Entry 6C4H (electron microscopy, 3.10 A resolution); this record covers chains A and N of the 7 polymer chains in the assembly.

[Chain A]
Molecule: 23S rRNA
Organism: Escherichia coli
Sequence (2904 nucleotides; numbered 1 to 2904; the number before each row is that of its first residue):
     1 GGUUAAGCGA CUAAGCGUAC ACGGUGGAUG CCCUGGCAGU CAGAGGCGAU GAAGGACGUG
    61 CUAAUCUGCG AUAAGCGUCG GUAAGGUGAU AUGAACCGUU AUAACCGGCG AUUUCCGAAU
   121 GGGGAAACCC AGUGUGUUUC GACACACUAU CAUUAACUGA AUCCAUAGGU UAAUGAGGCG
   181 AACCGGGGGA ACUGAAACAU CUAAGUACCC CGAGGAAAAG AAAUCAACCG AGAUUCCCCC
   241 AGUAGCGGCG AGCGAACGGG GAGCAGCCCA GAGCCUGAAU CAGUGUGUGU GUUAGUGGAA
   301 GCGUCUGGAA AGGCGCGCGA UACAGGGUGA CAGCCCCGUA CACAAAAAUG CACAUGCUGU
   361 GAGCUCGAUG AGUAGGGCGG GACACGUGGU AUCCUGUCUG AAUAUGGGGG GACCAUCCUC
   421 CAAGGCUAAA UACUCCUGAC UGACCGAUAG UGAACCAGUA CCGUGAGGGA AAGGCGAAAA
   481 GAACCCCGGC GAGGGGAGUG AAAAAGAACC UGAAACCGUG UACGUACAAG CAGUGGGAGC
   541 ACGCUUAGGC GUGUGACUGC GUACCUUUUG UAUAAUGGGU CAGCGACUUA UAUUCUGUAG
   601 CAAGGUUAAC CGAAUAGGGG AGCCGAAGGG AAACCGAGUC UUAACUGGGC GUUAAGUUGC
   661 AGGGUAUAGA CCCGAAACCC GGUGAUCUAG CCAUGGGCAG GUUGAAGGUU GGGUAACACU
   721 AACUGGAGGA CCGAACCGAC UAAUGUUGAA AAAUUAGCGG AUGACUUGUG GCUGGGGGUG
   781 AAAGGCCAAU CAAACCGGGA GAUAGCUGGU UCUCCCCGAA AGCUAUUUAG GUAGCGCCUC
   841 GUGAAUUCAU CUCCGGGGGU AGAGCACUGU UUCGGCAAGG GGGUCAACCC GACUUACCAA
   901 CCCGAUGCAA ACUGCGAAUA CCGGAGAAUG UUAUCACGGG AGACACACGG CGGGUGCUAA
   961 CGUCCGUCGU GAAGAGGGAA ACAACCCAGA CCGCCAGCUA AGGUCCCAAA GUCAUGGUUA
  1021 AGUGGGAAAC GAUGUGGGAA GGCCCAGACA GCCAGGAUGU UGGCUUAGAA GCAGCCAUCA
  1081 UUUAAAGAAA GCGUAAUAGC UCACUGGUCG AGUCGGCCUG CGCGGAAGAU GUAACGGGGC
  1141 UAAACCAUGC ACCGAAGCUG CGGCAGCGAC GCUUAUGCGU UGUUGGGUAG GGGAGCGUUC
  1201 UGUAAGCCUG CGAAGGUGUG CUGUGAGGCA UGCUGGAGGU AUCAGAAGUG CGAAUGCUGA
  1261 CAUAAGUAAC GAUAAAGCGG GUGAAAAGCC CGCUCGCCGG AAGACCAAGG GUUCCUGUCC
  1321 AACGUUAAUC GGGGCAGGGU GAGUCGACCC CUAAGGCGAG GCCGAAAGGC GUAGUCGAUG
  1381 GGAAACAGGU UAAUAUUCCU GUACUUGGUG UUACUGCGAA GGGGGGACGG AGAAGGCUAU
  1441 GUUGGCCGGG CGACGGUUGU CCCGGUUUAA GCGUGUAGGC UGGUUUUCCA GGCAAAUCCG
  1501 GAAAAUCAAG GCUGAGGCGU GAUGACGAGG CACUACGGUG CUGAAGCAAC AAAUGCCCUG
  1561 CUUCCAGGAA AAGCCUCUAA GCAUCAGGUA ACAUCAAAUC GUACCCCAAA CCGACACAGG
  1621 UGGUCAGGUA GAGAAUACCA AGGCGCUUGA GAGAACUCGG GUGAAGGAAC UAGGCAAAAU
  1681 GGUGCCGUAA CUUCGGGAGA AGGCACGCUG AUAUGUAGGU GAGGUCCCUC GCGGAUGGAG
  1741 CUGAAAUCAG UCGAAGAUAC CAGCUGGCUG CAACUGUUUA UUAAAAACAC AGCACUGUGC
  1801 AAACACGAAA GUGGACGUAU ACGGUGUGAC GCCUGCCCGG UGCCGGAAGG UUAAUUGAUG
  1861 GGGUUAGCGC AAGCGAAGCU CUUGAUCGAA GCCCCGGUAA ACGGCGGCCG UAACXAUAAC
  1921 GGUCCUAAGG UAGCGAAAUU CCUUGUCGGG UAAGUUCCGA CXUGCACGAA UGGCGUAAUG
  1981 AUGGCCAGGC UGUCUCCACC CGAGACUCAG UGAAAUUGAA CUCGCUGUGA AGAUGCAGUG
  2041 UACCCGCGGC AAGACGGAAA GACCCCGUXA ACCUUUACUA UAGCUUGACA CUGAACAUUG
  2101 AGCCUUGAUG UGUAGGAUAG GUGGGAGGCU UUGAAGUGUG GACGCCAGUC UGCAUGGAGC
  2161 CGACCUUGAA AUACCACCCU UUAAUGUUUG AUGUUCUAAC GUUGACCCGU AAUCCGGGUU
  2221 GCGGACAGUG UCUGGUGGGU AGUUUGACUG GGGCGGUCUC CUCCUAAAGA GUAACGGAGG
  2281 AGCACGAAGG UUGGCUAAUC CUGGUCGGAC AUCAGGAGGU UAGUGCAAUG GCAUAAGCCA
  2341 GCUUGACUGC GAGCGUGACG GCGCGAGCAG GUGCGAAAGC AGGUCAUAGU GAUCCGGUGG
  2401 UUCUGAAUGG AAGGGCCAUC GCUCAACGGA UAAAAGGUAC UCCGGGGAUA ACAGGCUGAU
  2461 ACCGCCCAAG AGUUCAUAUC GACGGCGGUG UUUGGCACCU CGAUGUCGGC UCAUCACAUC
  2521 CUGGGGCUGA AGUAGGUCCC AAGGGUAUGG CUGUUCGCCA UUUAAAGUGG UACGCGAGCU
  2581 GGGUUUAGAA CGUCGUGAGA CAGUUCGGUC CCUAUCUGCC GUGGGCGCUG GAGAACUGAG
  2641 GGGGGCUGCU CCUAGUACGA GAGGACCGGA GUGGACGCAU CACUGGUGUU CGGGUUGUCA
  2701 UGCCAAUGGC ACUGCCCGGU AGCUAAAUGC GGAAGAGAUA AGUGCUGAAA GCAUCUAAGC
  2761 ACGAAACUUG CCCCGAGAUG AGUUCUCCCU GACCCUUUAA GGGUCCUGAA GGAACGUUGA
  2821 AGACGACGAC GUUGAUAGGC CGGGUGUGUA AGCGCAGCGA UGCGUUGAGC UAACCGGUAC
  2881 UAAUGAACCG UGAGGCUUAA CCUU
Disordered / not traced: 1-732, 794-822, 831-943, 969-1124, 1132-1663, 1685-1756, 1847-1894, 1906-1924, 2090-2228, 2282-2425, 2621-2904
Differences from the reference sequence: conflict A887 (U2680679 in 687670942)
Modified positions: 1MG (1N-methylguanosine-5'-monophosphate) at position 745, PSU (pseudouridine-5'-monophosphate) at position 746, 5MU (5-methyluridine 5'-monophosphate) at position 747, PSU (pseudouridine-5'-monophosphate) at position 955, 6MZ (N6-methyladenosine-5'-monophosphate) at position 1618, 2MG (2N-methylguanosine-5'-monophosphate) at position 1835, PSU (pseudouridine-5'-monophosphate) at position 1911, 3TD ((1S)-1,4-anhydro-1-(3-methyl-2,4-dioxo-1,2,3,4-tetrahydropyrimidin-5-yl)-5-O-phosphono-D-ribitol) at position 1915, PSU (pseudouridine-5'-monophosphate) at position 1917, 5MU (5-methyluridine 5'-monophosphate) at position 1939, 5MC (5-methylcytidine-5'-monophosphate) at position 1962, G7M (N7-methyl-guanosine-5'-monophosphate) at position 2069, OMG (o2'-methylguanosine-5'-monophosphate) at position 2251, 2MG (2N-methylguanosine-5'-monophosphate) at position 2445, PSU (pseudouridine-5'-monophosphate) at position 2457, OMC (o2'-methylycytidine-5'-monophosphate) at position 2498, 2MA (2-methyladenosine-5'-monophosphate) at position 2503, PSU (pseudouridine-5'-monophosphate) at position 2504, OMU (o2'-methyluridine 5'-monophosphate) at position 2552, PSU (pseudouridine-5'-monophosphate) at position 2580, PSU (pseudouridine-5'-monophosphate) at position 2605
Bound ions: Mg2+ site 1 near A739 (its only coordinating residue here); Mg2+ site 2: C740, A1783, A1784; Mg2+ site 3: A783, G784, A2589; Mg2+ site 4: G784, G2588; Mg2+ site 5: C787, U790; Mg2+ site 6: A945, C946; Mg2+ site 7 near A945 (its only coordinating residue here); Mg2+ site 8: C948, G962, U963; Mg2+ site 9 near U963 (its only coordinating residue here); Mg2+ site 10 near A1664 (its only coordinating residue here); Mg2+ site 11: C1670, U1671; Mg2+ site 12: G1673, OMU_2552; 21 more Mg2+ sites not listed

[Chain N]
Name: 50S ribosomal protein L16
Organism: Escherichia coli
Reference sequence: P0ADY7 (RL16_ECOLI); residues 1-136 here = UniProt positions 1-136
Chain sequence (136 residues; numbered 1 to 136; the number before each row is that of its first residue):
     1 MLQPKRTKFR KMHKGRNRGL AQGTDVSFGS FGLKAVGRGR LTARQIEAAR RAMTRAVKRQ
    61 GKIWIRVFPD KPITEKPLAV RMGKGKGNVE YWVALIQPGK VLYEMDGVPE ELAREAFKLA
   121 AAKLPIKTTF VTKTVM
Disordered / not traced: 1-73, 91-136
Curated features (UniProtKB/Swiss-Prot):
  - modified residue: Met1 (N-methylmethionine), Arg81 (3R: -3-hydroxyarginine)

[How chain A and chain N interact]
Contacting residue pairs - 31 pairs, chain A then chain N:
  PSU_955(A) - Lys86(N)  salt bridge to the phosphate
  G956(A) - Lys76(N)  phosphate contact
  G956(A) - Met82(N)  sugar contact
  G956(A) - Lys86(N)  salt bridge to the phosphate
  G956(A) - Gly87(N)  hydrogen bond to the phosphate
  C957(A) - Glu75(N)  phosphate contact
  C957(A) - Lys76(N)  hydrogen bond to the phosphate
  A959(A) - Met82(N)  base contact
  A960(A) - Met82(N)  base contact
  G962(A) - Met82(N)  base contact
  G2250(A) - Met82(N)  base contact
  G2250(A) - Gly83(N)  base contact
  G2250(A) - Lys84(N)  salt bridge to the phosphate
  OMG_2251(A) - Arg81(N)  salt bridge to the phosphate
  C2275(A) - Gly83(N)  sugar contact
  C2275(A) - Lys84(N)  hydrogen bond to the sugar
  C2275(A) - Gly85(N)  hydrogen bond to the phosphate
  G2276(A) - Gly83(N)  phosphate contact
  G2276(A) - Lys84(N)  phosphate contact
  G2276(A) - Gly85(N)  hydrogen bond to the phosphate
  G2276(A) - Lys86(N)  hydrogen bond to the phosphate
  G2277(A) - Gly85(N)  phosphate contact
  G2277(A) - Lys86(N)  hydrogen bond to the phosphate
  A2459(A) - Leu78(N)  base contact
  U2460(A) - Leu78(N)  sugar contact
  G2494(A) - Ala79(N)  sugar contact
  G2495(A) - Val80(N)  sugar contact
  G2495(A) - Arg81(N)  salt bridge to the phosphate
  G2495(A) - Met82(N)  phosphate contact
  C2496(A) - Arg81(N)  salt bridge to the phosphate
  C2496(A) - Met82(N)  hydrogen bond to the phosphate
Also at the interface, not in a pair above, chain A (17 interface residues in all): U2249
Also at the interface, not in a pair above, chain N (13 interface residues in all): Thr74

[In short]
Chain A and chain N form an interface of 17 and 13 residues respectively, with 8 hydrogen bonds and 6 salt
bridges. Polar contacts include C2275(A)-Lys84(N), G956(A)-Gly87(N) and C957(A)-Lys76(N). C740(A), A1783(A)
and A1784(A) form the Mg2+ site 2.
Chain A is 23S rRNA and chain N is 50S ribosomal protein L16, both from Escherichia coli; the structure,
Conformation of methylated GGQ in the peptidyl transferase center during translation termination (PTC region),
was determined by electron microscopy.
